Entry 6NC3 (electron microscopy, 4.50 A resolution (low resolution: residue-level contacts below are approximate; hydrogen-bond / salt-bridge calls are withheld)); this record covers chains B and I of the 24 polymer chains in the assembly.

== Chain B (and I) ==
Molecule: HIV-1 Env AMC011 v4.2 SOSIP gp41
From: Human immunodeficiency virus 1
Notes: engineered mutation(s): L543Q, I559P, Q567K, T605C; chain I of this document is another copy of the same molecule, construct and numbering; everything in this record applies to it too
Amino-acid sequence (153 residues; each row starts with the number of its first residue; note: 25 numbers in that range are skipped by the numbering (no residue carries them; nothing is unmodelled there); a row labelled like 543A-543Y holds insertion residues (543A, then the next letters in order)):
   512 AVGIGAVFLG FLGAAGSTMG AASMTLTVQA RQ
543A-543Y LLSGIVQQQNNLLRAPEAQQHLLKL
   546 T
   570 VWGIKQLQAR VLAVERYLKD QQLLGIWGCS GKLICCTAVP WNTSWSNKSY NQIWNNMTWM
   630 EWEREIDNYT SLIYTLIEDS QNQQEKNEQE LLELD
Unresolved in the structure: 543A-543Y
Disulfides: Cys598-Cys604

== Chain B / chain I interface ==
Pairs across the interface - 20 pairs, chain B then chain I:
  Leu576(B) - Leu576(I)
  Gln577(B) - Arg579(I)
  Val580(B) - Arg579(I)
  Glu584(B) - Arg579(I)
  Gln591(B) - Tyr586(I)
  Ile595(B) - Ala541(I)
  Glu647(B) - Arg542(I)
  Asp648(B) - Thr538(I)
  Asp648(B) - Arg542(I)
  Asn651(B) - Leu602(I)
  Gln652(B) - Ser534(I)
  Gln652(B) - Met535(I)
  Gln652(B) - Thr536(I)
  Gln652(B) - Leu537(I)
  Gln652(B) - Thr538(I)
  Gln652(B) - Leu602(I)
  Asn656(B) - Ser534(I)
  Asn656(B) - Met535(I)
  Glu659(B) - Ile603(I)
  Leu663(B) - Tyr619(I)
Other interface residues (no listed pair), chain B (19 interface residues in all): Leu587, Gln590, Gly594, Gly597, Lys655, Glu662
Other interface residues (no listed pair), chain I (17 interface residues in all): Val583, Leu587, Gly600, Cys605

== Summary ==
The interface between chain B and chain I involves 19 residues on one side and 17 on the other.
Chain B and chain I are both HIV-1 Env AMC011 v4.2 SOSIP gp41 (Human immunodeficiency virus 1); the structure,
AMC011 v4.2 SOSIP Env trimer in complex with fusion peptide targeting antibody VRC34 fragment antigen binding,
was determined by electron microscopy (same publication as 6NC2 and 6NCP).
